8SY2 - chains A and B; structure by X-ray diffraction, 2.67 A resolution.

Chain A (and B):
Protein: BURP domain-containing protein
Organism: Arachis hypogaea
Notes: chain B of this document is another copy of the same molecule, construct and numbering; everything in this record applies to it too
Reference sequence: A0A445DYW3 (A0A445DYW3_ARAHY); residues 4-256 here correspond to UniProt positions 21-273 (UniProt number = residue number + 17)
Sequence (256 residues; numbered 1 to 256; the number before each row is that of its first residue):
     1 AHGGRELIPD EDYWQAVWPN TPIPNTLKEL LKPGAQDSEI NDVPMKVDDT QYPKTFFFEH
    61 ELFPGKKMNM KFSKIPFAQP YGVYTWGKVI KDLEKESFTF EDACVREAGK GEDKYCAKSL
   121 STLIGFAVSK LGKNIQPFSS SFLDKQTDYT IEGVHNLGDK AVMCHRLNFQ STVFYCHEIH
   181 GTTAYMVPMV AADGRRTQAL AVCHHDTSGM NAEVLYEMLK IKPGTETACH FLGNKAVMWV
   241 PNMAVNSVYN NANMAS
Unresolved in the structure: 1-8, 34-48, 84-111, 250-256 (chain B: 1-8, 34-49, 82-102, 106-111, 250-256)
Construct notes: cloning artifact (1-3)
Disulfide bonds: Cys164-Cys176, Cys203-Cys229

Chain A / chain B interface:
Residue-residue contacts (32; chain A residue first):
  Glu59(A) with Pro64(B)
  His60(A) with Phe63(B)
  Leu62(A) with Leu62(B); Phe63(B); Pro64(B)
  Phe63(A) with His60(B); Leu62(B)
  Pro64(A) with Glu59(B); Leu62(B); Val154(B), hydrophobic; Tyr185(B)
  Phe138(A) with Tyr249(B), hydrophobic
  Glu152(A) with Asn156(B), hydrogen bond (backbone-side chain); Tyr185(B)
  Gly153(A) with Val154(B)
  Val154(A) with Gly153(B); Val154(B), hydrogen bond (backbone-backbone); His155(B)
  His155(A) with His155(B), hydrogen bond; Tyr249(B)
  Asn156(A) with Glu152(B), hydrogen bond (side chain-backbone)
  Leu157(A) with Tyr249(B)
  Tyr185(A) with Pro64(B)
  Met186(A) with Tyr249(B)
  Pro188(A) with Val248(B), hydrophobic
  Gln198(A) with Val248(B)
  Val245(A) with Tyr249(B), hydrophobic
  Ser247(A) with His155(B)
  Val248(A) with Gln198(B)
  Tyr249(A) with Phe138(B), hydrophobic; His155(B); Val245(B), hydrophobic
Other interface residues (no listed pair), chain A (21 interface residues in all): Gly65
Other interface residues (no listed pair), chain B (20 interface residues in all): Leu157, Met186, Pro188, Ser247

In short:
21 residues of chain A and 20 residues of chain B are in contact, with 4 hydrogen bonds. Polar pairs include
Glu152(A)-Asn156(B), His155(A)-His155(B) and Val154(A)-Val154(B).
Chain A and chain B are both BURP domain-containing protein (Arachis hypogaea); the structure, Peanut USP-type
BURP Domain Peptide Cyclase, was determined by X-ray diffraction together with 8SY3 from the same study.
